8PHK - chains J and K of the 9 polymer chains in the assembly; structure by electron microscopy, 3.10 A resolution.

== Chain J ==
Molecule: DNA-directed RNA polymerase subunit beta'
From: Escherichia coli
Notes: EC 2.7.7.6
Reference sequence: P0A8T7 (RPOC_ECOLI); residue numbers follow UniProt; this construct covers 2-1407
Amino-acid sequence (1416 residues; row label = number of the first residue in the row):
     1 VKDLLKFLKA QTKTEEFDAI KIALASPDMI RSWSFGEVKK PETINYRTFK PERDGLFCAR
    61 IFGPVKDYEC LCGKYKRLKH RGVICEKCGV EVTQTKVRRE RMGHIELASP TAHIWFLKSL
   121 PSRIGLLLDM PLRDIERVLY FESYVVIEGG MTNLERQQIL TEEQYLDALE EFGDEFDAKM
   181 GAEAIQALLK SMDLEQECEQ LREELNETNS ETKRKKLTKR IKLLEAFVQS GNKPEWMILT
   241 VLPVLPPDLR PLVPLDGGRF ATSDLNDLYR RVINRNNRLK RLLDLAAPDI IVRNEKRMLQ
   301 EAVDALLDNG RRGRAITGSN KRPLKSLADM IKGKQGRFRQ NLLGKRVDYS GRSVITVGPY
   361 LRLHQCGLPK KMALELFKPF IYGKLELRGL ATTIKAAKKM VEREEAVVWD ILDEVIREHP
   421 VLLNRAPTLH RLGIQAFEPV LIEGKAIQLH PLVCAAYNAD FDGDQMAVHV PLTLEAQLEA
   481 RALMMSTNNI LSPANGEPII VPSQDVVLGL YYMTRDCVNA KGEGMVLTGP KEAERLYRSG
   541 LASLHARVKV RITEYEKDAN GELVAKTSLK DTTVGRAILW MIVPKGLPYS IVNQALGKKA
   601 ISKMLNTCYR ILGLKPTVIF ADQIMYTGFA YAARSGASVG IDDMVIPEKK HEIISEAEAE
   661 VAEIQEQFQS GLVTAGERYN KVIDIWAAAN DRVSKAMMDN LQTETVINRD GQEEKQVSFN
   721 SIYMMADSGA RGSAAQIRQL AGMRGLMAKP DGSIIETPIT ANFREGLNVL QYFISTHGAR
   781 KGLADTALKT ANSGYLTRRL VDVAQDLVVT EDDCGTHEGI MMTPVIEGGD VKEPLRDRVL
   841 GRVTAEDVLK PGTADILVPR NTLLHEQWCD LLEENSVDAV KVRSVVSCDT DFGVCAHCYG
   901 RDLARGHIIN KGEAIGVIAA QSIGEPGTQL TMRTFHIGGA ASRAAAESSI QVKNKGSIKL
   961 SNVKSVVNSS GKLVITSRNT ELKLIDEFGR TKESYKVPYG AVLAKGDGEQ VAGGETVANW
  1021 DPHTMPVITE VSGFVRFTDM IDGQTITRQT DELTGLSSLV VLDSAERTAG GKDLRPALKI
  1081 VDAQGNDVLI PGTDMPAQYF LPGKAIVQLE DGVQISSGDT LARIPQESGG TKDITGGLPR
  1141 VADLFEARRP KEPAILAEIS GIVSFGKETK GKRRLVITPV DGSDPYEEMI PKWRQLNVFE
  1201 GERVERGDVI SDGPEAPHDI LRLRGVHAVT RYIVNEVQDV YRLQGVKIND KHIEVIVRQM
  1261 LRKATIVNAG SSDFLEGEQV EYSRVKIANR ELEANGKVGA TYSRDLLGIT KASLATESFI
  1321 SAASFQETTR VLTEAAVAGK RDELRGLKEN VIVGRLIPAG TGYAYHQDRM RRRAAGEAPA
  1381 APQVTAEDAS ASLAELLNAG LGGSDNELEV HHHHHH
Disordered / not traced: 1-15, 936-946, 1127-1133, 1376-1416
Construct notes: expression tag (1, 1408-1416)
Bound ions: Zn2+ site 1: Cys70, Cys72, Cys85, Cys88; Mg2+: Asp460, Asp462 (shared with 2 residues of chain R); Zn2+ site 2: Cys814, Cys888, Cys895, Cys898
Swiss-Prot annotation at these positions:
  - binding site (Zn(2+)): Cys70, Cys72, Cys85, Cys88, Cys814, Cys888, Cys895, Cys898
  - binding site (Mg(2+)): Asp460, Asp462, Asp464
  - modified residue: Lys983 (N6-acetyllysine)
  - mutagenesis: Gln504 (Q504P: Resistant to antibiotics salinamide A and B), Asn690 (N690D: Resistant to antibiotics salinamide A and B), Met697 (M697V: Resistant to antibiotics salinamide A and B), Ala735 (A735T: Resistant to antibiotics salinamide A and B), Arg738 (R738C/H/P/S: Resistant to antibiotics salinamide A and B), Ala748 (A748E: Resistant to antibiotics salinamide A and B), Pro758 (P758S/T: Resistant to antibiotics salinamide A and B), Phe763 (F763C: Resistant to antibiotics salinamide A and B), Ser775 (S775A: Resistant to antibiotics salinamide A and B), Ala779 (A779T/V: Resistant to antibiotics salinamide A and B), Arg780 (R780C: Resistant to antibiotics salinamide A and B), Gly782 (G782A/C: Resistant to antibiotics salinamide A and B), 1 further mutagenesis entry in UniProt

== Chain K ==
Molecule: DNA-directed RNA polymerase subunit omega
From: Escherichia coli
Notes: EC 2.7.7.6
Reference sequence: P0A800 (RPOZ_ECOLI); residue numbers follow UniProt; this construct covers 1-91
Amino-acid sequence (91 residues; row label = number of the first residue in the row):
     1 MARVTVQDAV EKIGNRFDLV LVAARRARQM QVGGKDPLVP EENDKTTVIA LREIEEGLIN
    61 NQILDVRERQ EQQEQEAAEL QAVTAIAEGR R
Disordered / not traced: 1, 85-91

== How chain J and chain K interact ==
Residue-residue contacts (39):
  His364(J) with Val4(K)
  Val415(J) with Lys45(K)
  Arg417(J) with Asn43(K), hydrogen bond (side chain-backbone); Asp44(K), salt bridge
  Glu418(J) with Ala2(K); Asp44(K); Lys45(K), hydrogen bond (side chain-backbone); Val48(K)
  Leu474(J) with Ala27(K); Arg28(K); Gln31(K); Thr47(K)
  Glu475(J) with Ala24(K); Arg28(K), salt bridge
  Leu478(J) with Ala23(K); Ala24(K); Thr47(K); Leu51(K), hydrophobic
  Glu479(J) with Val20(K)
  Arg481(J) with Arg3(K), hydrogen bond (side chain-backbone); Val48(K); Leu51(K)
  Ala482(J) with Val6(K), hydrophobic; Arg16(K), hydrogen bond (backbone-side chain)
  Leu483(J) with Arg16(K); Phe17(K), hydrophobic
  Thr487(J) with Val4(K), hydrogen bond (side chain-backbone)
  Asn488(J) with Thr5(K)
  Leu614(J) with Thr5(K); Gln7(K)
  Lys615(J) with Thr5(K)
  Arg905(J) with Arg16(K)
  Asn910(J) with Asn15(K)
  Lys911(J) with Phe17(K)
  Glu913(J) with Phe17(K)
  Gly1360(J) with Phe17(K)
  Thr1361(J) with Phe17(K); Leu21(K)
  Ala1364(J) with Leu21(K), hydrophobic
Interface residues without a listed pair, chain J (28 interface residues in all): Glu414, Glu438, Thr473, Gln477, Met485, Gly912
Interface residues without a listed pair, chain K (24 interface residues in all): Gly14, Leu19

== Summary ==
Chain J and chain K form an interface of 28 and 24 residues respectively; the contacts include 5 hydrogen
bonds and 2 salt bridges. Polar pairs include Arg417(J)-Asp44(K), Glu475(J)-Arg28(K) and Arg417(J)-Asn43(K).
Chain J is DNA-directed RNA polymerase subunit beta' and chain K is DNA-directed RNA polymerase subunit omega,
both from Escherichia coli; the structure, fully recruited RfaH bound to E. coli transcription complex paused
at ops site, was determined by electron microscopy (same publication as 8PEN, 8PFG, 8PFJ, 8PH9, 8PIB, 8PID,
8PIL and 8PIM).
